PDB entry 4JN3 | X-ray diffraction, 1.69 A resolution | chain A

== Chain A ==
Molecule: CDA peptide synthetase I
Source organism: Streptomyces coelicolor
Notes: fragment: first condensation domain
UniProt: Q9Z4X6 (Q9Z4X6_STRCO); residue numbers follow UniProt; this construct covers 1-449
Sequence (450 residues; numbered 0 to 449; the number before each row is that of its first residue; numbering starts at 0):
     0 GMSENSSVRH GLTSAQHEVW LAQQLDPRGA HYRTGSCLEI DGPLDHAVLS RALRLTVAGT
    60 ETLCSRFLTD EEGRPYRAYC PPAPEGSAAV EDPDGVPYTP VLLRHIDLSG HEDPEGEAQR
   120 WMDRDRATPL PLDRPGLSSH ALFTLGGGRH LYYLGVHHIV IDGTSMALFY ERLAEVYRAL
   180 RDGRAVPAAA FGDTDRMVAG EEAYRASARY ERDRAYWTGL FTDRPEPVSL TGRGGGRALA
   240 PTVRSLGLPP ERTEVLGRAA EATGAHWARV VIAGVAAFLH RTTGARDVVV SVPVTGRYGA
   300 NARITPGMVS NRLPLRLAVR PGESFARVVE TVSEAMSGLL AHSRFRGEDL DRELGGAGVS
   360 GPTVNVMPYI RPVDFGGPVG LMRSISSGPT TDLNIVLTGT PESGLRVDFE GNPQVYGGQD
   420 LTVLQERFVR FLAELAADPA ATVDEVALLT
Unresolved in the structure: 0-3
Construct notes: expression tag (0)
Modified / non-standard residues: Mse-1 (selenomethionine); Mse-121, Mse-165, Mse-196, Mse-307, Mse-335, Mse-366, Mse-381 (selenomethionine; parent Met)
What the authors report for this chain:
  - mutagenesis - H157A: abolished catalytic activity
  - catalytic residues: His-157 (proposed by the authors, not directly observed)
  - conformationally variable residues (loop rearrangement): Ala-82 to Pro-96

== Summary ==
From the paper: the catalytic residue His-157; H157A abolishes catalytic activity.
Chain A is CDA peptide synthetase I (Streptomyces coelicolor); the structure, Crystal structures of the first
condensation domain of the CDA synthetase, was determined by X-ray diffraction together with 4JN5 from the
same study.
